PDB entry 8ATU | electron microscopy, 3.30 A resolution | chains A and B

Chain A (and B):
Protein: Baculoviral IAP repeat-containing protein 6
Organism: Homo sapiens
Notes: EC 2.3.2.27; chain B of this document is another copy of the same molecule, construct and numbering; everything in this record applies to it too
UniProt: Q9NR09 (BIRC6_HUMAN); residues 1-4857 here = UniProt positions 1-4857
Chain sequence (4867 residues; each row starts with the number of its first residue):
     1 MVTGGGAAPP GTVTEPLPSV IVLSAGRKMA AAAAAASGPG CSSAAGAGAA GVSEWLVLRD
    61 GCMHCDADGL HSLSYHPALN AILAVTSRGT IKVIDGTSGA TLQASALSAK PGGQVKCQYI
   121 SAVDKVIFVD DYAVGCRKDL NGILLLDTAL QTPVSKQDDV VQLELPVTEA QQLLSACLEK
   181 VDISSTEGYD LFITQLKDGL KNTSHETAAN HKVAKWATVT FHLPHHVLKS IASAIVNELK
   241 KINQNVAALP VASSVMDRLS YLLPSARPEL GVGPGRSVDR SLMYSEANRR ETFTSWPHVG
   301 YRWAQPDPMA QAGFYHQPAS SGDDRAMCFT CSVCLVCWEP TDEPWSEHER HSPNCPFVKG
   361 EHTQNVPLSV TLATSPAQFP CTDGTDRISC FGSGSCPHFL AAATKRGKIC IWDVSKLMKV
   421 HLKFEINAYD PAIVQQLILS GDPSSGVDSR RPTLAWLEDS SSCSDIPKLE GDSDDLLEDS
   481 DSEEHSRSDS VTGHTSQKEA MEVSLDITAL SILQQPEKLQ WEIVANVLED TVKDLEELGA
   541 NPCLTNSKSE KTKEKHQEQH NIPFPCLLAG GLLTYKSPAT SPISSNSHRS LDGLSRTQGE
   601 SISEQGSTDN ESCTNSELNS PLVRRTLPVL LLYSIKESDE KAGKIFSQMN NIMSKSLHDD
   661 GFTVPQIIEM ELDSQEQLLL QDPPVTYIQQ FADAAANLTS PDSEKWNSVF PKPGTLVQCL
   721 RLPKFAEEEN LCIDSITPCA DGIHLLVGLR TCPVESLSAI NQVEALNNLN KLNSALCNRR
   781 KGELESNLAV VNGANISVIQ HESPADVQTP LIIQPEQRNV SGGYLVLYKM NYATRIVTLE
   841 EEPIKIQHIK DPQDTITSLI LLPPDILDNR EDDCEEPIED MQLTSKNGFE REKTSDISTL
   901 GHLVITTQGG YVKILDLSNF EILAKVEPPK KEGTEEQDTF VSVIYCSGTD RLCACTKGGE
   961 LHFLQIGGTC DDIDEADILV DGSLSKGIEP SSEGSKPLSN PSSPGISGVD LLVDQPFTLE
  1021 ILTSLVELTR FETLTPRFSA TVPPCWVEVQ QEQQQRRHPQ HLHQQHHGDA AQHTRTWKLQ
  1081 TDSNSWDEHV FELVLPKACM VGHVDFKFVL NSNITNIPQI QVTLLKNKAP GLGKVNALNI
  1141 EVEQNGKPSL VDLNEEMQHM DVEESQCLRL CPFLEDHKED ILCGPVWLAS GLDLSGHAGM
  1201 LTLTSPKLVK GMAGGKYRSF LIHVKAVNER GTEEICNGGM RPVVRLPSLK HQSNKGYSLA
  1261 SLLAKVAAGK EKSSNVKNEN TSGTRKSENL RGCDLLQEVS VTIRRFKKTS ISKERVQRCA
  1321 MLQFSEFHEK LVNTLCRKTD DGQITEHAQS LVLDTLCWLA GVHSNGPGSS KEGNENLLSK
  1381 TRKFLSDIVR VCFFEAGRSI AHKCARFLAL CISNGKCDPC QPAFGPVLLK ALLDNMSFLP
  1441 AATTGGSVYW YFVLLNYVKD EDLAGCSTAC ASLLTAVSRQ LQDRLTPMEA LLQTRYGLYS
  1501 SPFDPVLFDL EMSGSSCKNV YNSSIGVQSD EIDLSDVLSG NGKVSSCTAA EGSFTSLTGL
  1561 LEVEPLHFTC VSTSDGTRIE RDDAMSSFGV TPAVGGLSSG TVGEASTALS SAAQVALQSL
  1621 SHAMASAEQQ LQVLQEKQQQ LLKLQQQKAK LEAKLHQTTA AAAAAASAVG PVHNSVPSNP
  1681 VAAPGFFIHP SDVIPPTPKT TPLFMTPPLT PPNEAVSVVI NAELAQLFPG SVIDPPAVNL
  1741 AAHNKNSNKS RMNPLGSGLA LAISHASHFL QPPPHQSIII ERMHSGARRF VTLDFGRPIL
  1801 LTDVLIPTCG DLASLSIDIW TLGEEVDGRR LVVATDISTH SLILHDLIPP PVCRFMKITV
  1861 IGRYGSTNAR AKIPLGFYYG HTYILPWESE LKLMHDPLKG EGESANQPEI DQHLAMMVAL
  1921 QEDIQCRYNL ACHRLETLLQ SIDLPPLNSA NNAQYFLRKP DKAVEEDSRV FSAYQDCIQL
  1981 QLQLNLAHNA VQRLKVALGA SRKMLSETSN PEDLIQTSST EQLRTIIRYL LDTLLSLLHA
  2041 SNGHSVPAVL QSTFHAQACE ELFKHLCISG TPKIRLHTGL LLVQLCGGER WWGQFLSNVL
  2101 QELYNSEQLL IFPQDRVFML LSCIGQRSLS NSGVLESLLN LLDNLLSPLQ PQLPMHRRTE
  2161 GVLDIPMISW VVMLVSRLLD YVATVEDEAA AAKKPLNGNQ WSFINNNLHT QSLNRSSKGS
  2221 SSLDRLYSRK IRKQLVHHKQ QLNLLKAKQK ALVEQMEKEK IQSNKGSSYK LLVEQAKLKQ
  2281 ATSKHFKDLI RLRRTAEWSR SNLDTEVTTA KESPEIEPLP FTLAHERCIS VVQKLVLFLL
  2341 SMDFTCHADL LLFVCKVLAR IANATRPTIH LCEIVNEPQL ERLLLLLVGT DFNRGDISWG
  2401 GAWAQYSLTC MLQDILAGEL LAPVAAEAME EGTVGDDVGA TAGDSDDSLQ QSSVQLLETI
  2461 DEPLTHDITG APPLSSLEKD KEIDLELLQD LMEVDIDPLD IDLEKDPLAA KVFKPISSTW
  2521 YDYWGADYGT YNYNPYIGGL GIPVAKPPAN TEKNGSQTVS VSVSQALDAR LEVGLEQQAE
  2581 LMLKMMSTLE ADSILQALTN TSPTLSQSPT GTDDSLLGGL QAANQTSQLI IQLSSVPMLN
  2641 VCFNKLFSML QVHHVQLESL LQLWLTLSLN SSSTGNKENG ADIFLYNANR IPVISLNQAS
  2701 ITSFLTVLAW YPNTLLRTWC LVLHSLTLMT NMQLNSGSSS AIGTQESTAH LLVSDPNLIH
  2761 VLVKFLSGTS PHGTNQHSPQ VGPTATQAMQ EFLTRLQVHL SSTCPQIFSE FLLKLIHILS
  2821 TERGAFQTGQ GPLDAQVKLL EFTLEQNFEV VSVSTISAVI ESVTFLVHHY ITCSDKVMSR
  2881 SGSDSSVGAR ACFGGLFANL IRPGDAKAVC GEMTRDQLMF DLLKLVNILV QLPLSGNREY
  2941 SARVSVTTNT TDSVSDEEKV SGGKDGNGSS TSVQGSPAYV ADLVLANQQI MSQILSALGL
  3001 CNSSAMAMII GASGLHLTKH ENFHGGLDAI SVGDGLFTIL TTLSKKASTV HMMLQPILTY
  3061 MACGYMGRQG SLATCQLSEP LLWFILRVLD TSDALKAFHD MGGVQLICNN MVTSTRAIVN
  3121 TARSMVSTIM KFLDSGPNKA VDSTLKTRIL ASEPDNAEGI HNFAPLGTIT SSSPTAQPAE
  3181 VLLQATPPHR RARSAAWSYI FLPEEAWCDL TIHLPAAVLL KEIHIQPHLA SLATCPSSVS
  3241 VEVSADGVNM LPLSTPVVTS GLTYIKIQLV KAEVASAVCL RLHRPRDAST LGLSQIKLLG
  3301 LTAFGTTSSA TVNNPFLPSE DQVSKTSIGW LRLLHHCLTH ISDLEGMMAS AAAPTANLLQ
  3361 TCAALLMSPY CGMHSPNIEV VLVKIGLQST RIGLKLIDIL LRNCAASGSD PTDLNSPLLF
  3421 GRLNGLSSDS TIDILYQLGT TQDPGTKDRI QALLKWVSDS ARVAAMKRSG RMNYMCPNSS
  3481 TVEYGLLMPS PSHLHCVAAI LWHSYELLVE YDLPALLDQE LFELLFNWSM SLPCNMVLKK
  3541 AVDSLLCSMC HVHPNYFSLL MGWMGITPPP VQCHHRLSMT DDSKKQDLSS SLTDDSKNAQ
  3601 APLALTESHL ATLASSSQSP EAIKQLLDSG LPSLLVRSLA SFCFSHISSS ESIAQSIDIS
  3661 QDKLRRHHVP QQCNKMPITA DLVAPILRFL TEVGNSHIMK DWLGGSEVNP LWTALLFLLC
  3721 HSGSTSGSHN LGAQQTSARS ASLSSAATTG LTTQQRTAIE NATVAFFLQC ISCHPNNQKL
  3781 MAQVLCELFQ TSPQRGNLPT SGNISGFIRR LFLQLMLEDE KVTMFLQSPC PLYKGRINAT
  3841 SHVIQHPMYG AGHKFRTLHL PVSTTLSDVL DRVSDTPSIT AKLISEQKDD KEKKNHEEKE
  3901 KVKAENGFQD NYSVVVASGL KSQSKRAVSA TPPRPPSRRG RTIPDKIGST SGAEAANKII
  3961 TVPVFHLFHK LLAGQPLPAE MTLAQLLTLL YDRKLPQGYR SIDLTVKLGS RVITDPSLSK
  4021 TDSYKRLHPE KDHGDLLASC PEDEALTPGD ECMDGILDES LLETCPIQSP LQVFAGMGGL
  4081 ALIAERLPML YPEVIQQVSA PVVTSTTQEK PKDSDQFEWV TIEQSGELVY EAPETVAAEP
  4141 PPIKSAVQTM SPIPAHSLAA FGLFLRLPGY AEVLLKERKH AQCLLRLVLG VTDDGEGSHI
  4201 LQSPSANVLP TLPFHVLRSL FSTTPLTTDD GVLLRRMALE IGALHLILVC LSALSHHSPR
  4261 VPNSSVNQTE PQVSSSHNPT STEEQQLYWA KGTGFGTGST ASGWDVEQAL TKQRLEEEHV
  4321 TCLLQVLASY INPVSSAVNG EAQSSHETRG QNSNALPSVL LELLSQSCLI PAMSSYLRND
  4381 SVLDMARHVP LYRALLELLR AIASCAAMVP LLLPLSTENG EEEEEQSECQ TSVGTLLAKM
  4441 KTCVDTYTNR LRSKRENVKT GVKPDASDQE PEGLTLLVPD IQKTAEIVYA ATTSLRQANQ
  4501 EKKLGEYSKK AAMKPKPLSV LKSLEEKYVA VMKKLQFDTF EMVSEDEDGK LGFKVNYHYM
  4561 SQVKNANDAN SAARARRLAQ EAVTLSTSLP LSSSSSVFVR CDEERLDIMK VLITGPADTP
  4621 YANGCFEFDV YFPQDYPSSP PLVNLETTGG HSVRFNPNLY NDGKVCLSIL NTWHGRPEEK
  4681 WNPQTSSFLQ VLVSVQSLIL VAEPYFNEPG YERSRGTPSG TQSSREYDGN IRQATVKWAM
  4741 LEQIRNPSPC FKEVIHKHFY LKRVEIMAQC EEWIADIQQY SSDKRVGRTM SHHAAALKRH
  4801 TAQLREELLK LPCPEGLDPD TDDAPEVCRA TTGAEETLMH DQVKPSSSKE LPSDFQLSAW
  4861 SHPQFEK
Disordered / not traced: 1-53, 442-499, 516-562, 581-620, 640-708, 756-817, 870-896, 969-1005, 1049-1073, 1133-1167, 1230-1286, 1484-1485, 1516-1530, 1539-1550, 1584-1757, 1893-1905, 1955-1963, 2151-2161, 2190-2198, 2207-2320, 2422-2561, 2604-2632, 2672-2684, 2736-2744, 2882-2911, 2945-2976, 3005-3029, 3065-3073, 3135-3158, 3306-3319, 3404-3427, 3468-3480, 3568-3601, 3654-3673, 3725-3748, 3795-3801, 3834-3842, 3874-3959, 4014-4059, 4088-4152, 4191-4207, 4263-4313, 4337-4350, 4380-4389, 4416-4429, 4446-4476, 4497-4867
Differences from the reference sequence: conflict V1332 (Leu in Q9NR09); expression tag (4858-4867)
Bound ions: Zn2+: C328, C331, H348, C355
UniProt features mapped onto this chain:
  - region: H3189 to R3193 (HRRAR loop)
  - active site: C4666 (Glycyl thioester intermediate)
  - binding site (Zn(2+)): C328, C331, H348, C355
  - modified residue: S473 (Phosphoserine), S480 (Phosphoserine), S482 (Phosphoserine), S581 (Phosphoserine), S590 (Phosphoserine), T1710 (Phosphothreonine), S2222 (Phosphoserine), S2955 (Phosphoserine), T3931 (Phosphothreonine), S4023 (Phosphoserine)
  - mutagenesis: C328 (C328S: Impairs ubiquitination of CASP3, CASP7 and HTRA2 mutant 'A-306'; when associated with S-331. Abolishes interaction with DIABLO/SMAC and impairs ubiquitination of DIABLO/SMAC ...), C331 (C331S: Impairs ubiquitination of CASP3, CASP7 and HTRA2 mutant 'A-306'; when associated with S-328. Abolishes interaction with DIABLO/SMAC and impairs ubiquitination of DIABLO/SMAC ...), D342 (D342A: Abolishes interaction with CASP3 and the caspase inhibition activity on CASP3. Impairs interaction with CASP7 and abolishes the caspase inhibition activity on CASP7 ...), H351 (H351D: Impairs interaction with CASP3 and abolishes the caspase inhibition activity on CASP3. Impairs interaction with CASP7 but has little effect on the caspase inhibition activity on CASP7 ...), A1616 to A1666 (Slightly impairs interaction with DIABLO/SMAC. Abolishes interaction with DIABLO/SMAC and impairs ubiquitination of DIABLO/SMAC; when associated with S-328 and S-331), S2228 to T2295 (Impairs DIABLO/SMAC inhibition on the ubiquitination of MAP1LC3B by BIRC6. Enhances ubiquitination of DIABLO/SMAC. Severely impairs DIABLO/SMAC inhibition on the ubiquitination of MAP1LC3B by BIRC6 ...), H3189 to R3193 (Impairs interaction with monomeric DIABLO/SMAC 'D-81' mutant; Impairs interaction with CASP7 and mildly impairs the caspase inhibition activity on CASP7 ...), R3190 to R3193 (No effect on DIABLO/SMAC inhibition on the ubiquitination of MAP1LC3B by BIRC6. No effect on ubiquitination of DIABLO/SMAC ...), V4094 to S4145 (Impairs MAP1LC3B ubiquitination without disrupting HTRA2 ubiquitination), C4666 (C4666A: Catalytically inactive; fails to autoubiquitinate in the presence of UBA6)
What the authors report for this chain:
  - mutagenesis - D342Q, C4666A: abolished catalytic activity
  - catalytic residues: C4666
  - post-translational modification sites: K2270 (citing earlier work)

Interface between chain A and chain B:
Pairs across the interface (292; chain A residue first):
  L1759(A) - N3803(B)
  C1926(A) - G3806(B)
  C1926(A) - R3810(B)
  N1929(A) - T3757(B)
  N1929(A) - R3810(B)
  L1930(A) - R3810(B)
  H1933(A) - N3761(B)
  H1933(A) - V3764(B)
  P1946(A) - S3490(B)
  S2106(A) - Y3484(B)
  S2106(A) - M3488(B)
  E2107(A) - Y3484(B)
  E2107(A) - M3488(B)
  D2115(A) - I3129(B)
  D2115(A) - F3132(B)
  M2119(A) - F3132(B)  hydrophobic
  M2119(A) - L3133(B)  hydrophobic
  V2162(A) - T3481(B)
  S2169(A) - M3125(B)  hydrogen bond
  S2169(A) - V3126(B)
  W2170(A) - M3125(B)
  W2170(A) - I3129(B)  hydrophobic
  M2173(A) - V3126(B)  hydrophobic
  M2173(A) - I3129(B)  hydrophobic
  M2173(A) - M3130(B)  hydrophobic
  R2177(A) - L3133(B)
  S2202(A) - P3215(B)
  S2202(A) - A3216(B)
  F2203(A) - A3216(B)  hydrophobic
  F2203(A) - A3217(B)
  F2203(A) - A3303(B)
  I2204(A) - D3134(B)
  I2204(A) - F3304(B)  hydrophobic
  N2205(A) - D3134(B)
  N2206(A) - D3134(B)
  M2342(A) - V3119(B)  hydrophobic
  D2343(A) - T3115(B)
  D2343(A) - V3119(B)
  D2343(A) - N3120(B)
  F2344(A) - T3115(B)
  F2344(A) - I3118(B)
  F2344(A) - N3120(B)
  F2344(A) - S3368(B)
  T2345(A) - A3364(B)
  C2346(A) - V3119(B)
  C2346(A) - N3120(B)  hydrogen bond (backbone-backbone)
  H2347(A) - N3120(B)
  H2347(A) - A3122(B)  hydrogen bond (side chain-backbone)
  H2347(A) - S3124(B)
  H2347(A) - P3369(B)
  A2348(A) - N3120(B)  hydrogen bond (backbone-backbone)
  D2349(A) - S3124(B)  hydrogen bond (side chain-backbone)
  D2349(A) - V3126(B)
  D2349(A) - S3127(B)  hydrogen bond (side chain-backbone)
  D2349(A) - F3304(B)
  L2351(A) - V3119(B)  hydrophobic
  F2353(A) - V3126(B)  hydrophobic
  F2353(A) - M3130(B)  hydrophobic
  F2353(A) - F3304(B)  hydrophobic
  F2392(A) - A3117(B)
  R2394(A) - T3074(B)  hydrogen bond (side chain-backbone)
  G2395(A) - K3271(B)  hydrogen bond (backbone-side chain)
  D2396(A) - K3271(B)
  D2396(A) - Q3322(B)  hydrogen bond
  I2397(A) - I3118(B)
  I2397(A) - D3321(B)
  I2397(A) - Q3322(B)
  I2397(A) - K3325(B)
  W2399(A) - A3117(B)  hydrogen bond (side chain-backbone)
  W2399(A) - I3118(B)
  W2399(A) - V3119(B)
  G2400(A) - I3118(B)
  G2400(A) - V3119(B)
  G2400(A) - T3121(B)
  A2402(A) - L3219(B)  hydrophobic
  A2402(A) - A3272(B)
  A2402(A) - V3274(B)
  W2403(A) - A3217(B)
  W2403(A) - V3218(B)  hydrophobic
  W2403(A) - L3219(B)
  W2403(A) - V3274(B)  hydrophobic
  W2403(A) - T3302(B)  hydrogen bond (side chain-backbone)
  W2403(A) - A3303(B)
  Y2406(A) - A3245(B)  hydrogen bond (side chain-backbone)
  Y2406(A) - V3274(B)  hydrophobic
  L2669(A) - N3249(B)
  L2685(A) - N3249(B)
  Y2686(A) - N3249(B)  hydrogen bond (backbone-side chain)
  P2712(A) - H2869(B)
  N2713(A) - H2869(B)
  N2713(A) - C2873(B)  hydrogen bond (side chain-backbone)
  L2715(A) - S2874(B)
  L2716(A) - S3254(B)
  L2716(A) - T3255(B)
  R2717(A) - K2876(B)
  R2717(A) - V2877(B)
  R2717(A) - P3252(B)
  R2717(A) - L3253(B)  hydrogen bond (side chain-backbone)
  R2717(A) - S3254(B)
  C2720(A) - P3252(B)
  L2721(A) - L3251(B)  hydrophobic
  K2764(A) - R2823(B)
  T2769(A) - T2828(B)
  S2770(A) - T2828(B)
  P2771(A) - Q2827(B)
  P2771(A) - H2869(B)
  P2771(A) - Y2870(B)
  P2771(A) - R2915(B)
  H2772(A) - Y2870(B)
  H2772(A) - C2873(B)
  H2772(A) - S2874(B)
  H2772(A) - D2875(B)  salt bridge
  G2773(A) - R2915(B)
  T2774(A) - Y2870(B)
  T2774(A) - T2914(B)
  T2774(A) - R2915(B)
  Q2776(A) - H2777(B)
  H2777(A) - Q2776(B)
  H2777(A) - H2777(B)
  H2777(A) - P3256(B)  hydrogen bond (side chain-backbone)
  H2777(A) - V3257(B)
  H2777(A) - V3258(B)
  S2778(A) - P3256(B)
  S2778(A) - V3258(B)
  Q2780(A) - W3207(B)
  Q2780(A) - S3238(B)
  Q2780(A) - P3256(B)
  P2783(A) - W3207(B)
  P2783(A) - R3281(B)
  T2784(A) - E3242(B)  hydrogen bond
  T2784(A) - P3252(B)
  T2784(A) - R3281(B)
  R2823(A) - K2764(B)
  Q2827(A) - P2771(B)
  T2828(A) - T2769(B)
  T2828(A) - S2770(B)
  T2828(A) - Q2830(B)
  Q2830(A) - T2828(B)
  Q2830(A) - Q2830(B)  hydrogen bond
  H2869(A) - P2712(B)
  H2869(A) - N2713(B)
  H2869(A) - P2771(B)
  Y2870(A) - P2771(B)
  Y2870(A) - H2772(B)
  Y2870(A) - T2774(B)
  C2873(A) - N2713(B)  hydrogen bond (backbone-side chain)
  C2873(A) - H2772(B)
  S2874(A) - L2715(B)
  S2874(A) - H2772(B)
  D2875(A) - H2772(B)  salt bridge
  K2876(A) - R2717(B)
  V2877(A) - R2717(B)
  S2881(A) - R3286(B)  hydrogen bond (side chain-backbone)
  S2881(A) - D3287(B)
  E2912(A) - P3285(B)
  T2914(A) - T2774(B)
  R2915(A) - P2771(B)
  R2915(A) - G2773(B)
  R2915(A) - T2774(B)
  T3074(A) - R2394(B)  hydrogen bond (backbone-side chain)
  T3115(A) - D2343(B)
  T3115(A) - F2344(B)
  A3117(A) - F2392(B)
  A3117(A) - W2399(B)  hydrogen bond (backbone-side chain)
  I3118(A) - F2344(B)
  I3118(A) - I2397(B)
  I3118(A) - W2399(B)
  I3118(A) - G2400(B)
  V3119(A) - M2342(B)  hydrophobic
  V3119(A) - D2343(B)
  V3119(A) - C2346(B)
  V3119(A) - L2351(B)  hydrophobic
  V3119(A) - W2399(B)
  V3119(A) - G2400(B)
  N3120(A) - D2343(B)
  N3120(A) - F2344(B)
  N3120(A) - C2346(B)  hydrogen bond (backbone-backbone)
  N3120(A) - H2347(B)
  N3120(A) - A2348(B)  hydrogen bond (backbone-backbone)
  T3121(A) - G2400(B)
  A3122(A) - H2347(B)  hydrogen bond (backbone-side chain)
  S3124(A) - H2347(B)
  S3124(A) - D2349(B)  hydrogen bond (backbone-side chain)
  M3125(A) - S2169(B)  hydrogen bond
  M3125(A) - W2170(B)
  V3126(A) - S2169(B)
  V3126(A) - M2173(B)  hydrophobic
  V3126(A) - D2349(B)
  V3126(A) - F2353(B)  hydrophobic
  S3127(A) - D2349(B)  hydrogen bond (backbone-side chain)
  I3129(A) - D2115(B)
  I3129(A) - W2170(B)  hydrophobic
  I3129(A) - M2173(B)  hydrophobic
  M3130(A) - M2173(B)  hydrophobic
  M3130(A) - F2353(B)  hydrophobic
  F3132(A) - D2115(B)
  F3132(A) - M2119(B)  hydrophobic
  L3133(A) - M2119(B)  hydrophobic
  L3133(A) - R2177(B)
  D3134(A) - I2204(B)
  D3134(A) - N2205(B)
  D3134(A) - N2206(B)
  W3207(A) - Q2780(B)
  W3207(A) - P2783(B)
  P3215(A) - S2202(B)
  A3216(A) - S2202(B)
  A3216(A) - F2203(B)  hydrophobic
  A3217(A) - F2203(B)
  A3217(A) - W2403(B)
  V3218(A) - W2403(B)  hydrophobic
  L3219(A) - A2402(B)  hydrophobic
  L3219(A) - W2403(B)
  A3230(A) - A3230(B)
  L3232(A) - L3232(B)  hydrophobic
  L3232(A) - A3233(B)  hydrophobic
  A3233(A) - L3232(B)  hydrophobic
  A3233(A) - T3263(B)
  S3238(A) - Q2780(B)
  E3242(A) - T2784(B)  hydrogen bond
  A3245(A) - Y2406(B)  hydrogen bond (backbone-side chain)
  N3249(A) - L2669(B)
  N3249(A) - L2685(B)
  N3249(A) - Y2686(B)  hydrogen bond (side chain-backbone)
  L3251(A) - L2721(B)  hydrophobic
  P3252(A) - R2717(B)
  P3252(A) - C2720(B)
  P3252(A) - T2784(B)
  L3253(A) - R2717(B)  hydrogen bond (backbone-side chain)
  S3254(A) - L2716(B)
  S3254(A) - R2717(B)
  T3255(A) - L2716(B)
  P3256(A) - H2777(B)  hydrogen bond (backbone-side chain)
  P3256(A) - S2778(B)
  P3256(A) - Q2780(B)
  V3257(A) - H2777(B)
  V3258(A) - H2777(B)
  V3258(A) - S2778(B)
  V3258(A) - R3286(B)
  S3260(A) - S3260(B)  hydrogen bond (backbone-side chain)
  S3260(A) - R3286(B)
  G3261(A) - G3261(B)
  G3261(A) - D3287(B)
  L3262(A) - R3286(B)
  L3262(A) - D3287(B)
  T3263(A) - A3233(B)
  T3263(A) - D3287(B)  hydrogen bond (backbone-side chain)
  Y3264(A) - D3287(B)
  K3271(A) - G2395(B)  hydrogen bond (side chain-backbone)
  K3271(A) - D2396(B)
  A3272(A) - A2402(B)
  V3274(A) - A2402(B)
  V3274(A) - W2403(B)  hydrophobic
  V3274(A) - Y2406(B)  hydrophobic
  R3281(A) - P2783(B)
  R3281(A) - T2784(B)
  P3285(A) - E2912(B)
  R3286(A) - S2881(B)  hydrogen bond (backbone-side chain)
  R3286(A) - V3258(B)
  R3286(A) - S3260(B)
  R3286(A) - L3262(B)
  D3287(A) - S2881(B)
  D3287(A) - G3261(B)
  D3287(A) - L3262(B)
  D3287(A) - T3263(B)  hydrogen bond (side chain-backbone)
  D3287(A) - Y3264(B)
  T3302(A) - W2403(B)  hydrogen bond (backbone-side chain)
  A3303(A) - F2203(B)
  A3303(A) - W2403(B)
  F3304(A) - I2204(B)  hydrophobic
  F3304(A) - D2349(B)
  F3304(A) - F2353(B)  hydrophobic
  D3321(A) - I2397(B)
  Q3322(A) - D2396(B)  hydrogen bond
  Q3322(A) - I2397(B)
  K3325(A) - I2397(B)
  A3364(A) - T2345(B)
  S3368(A) - F2344(B)
  P3369(A) - H2347(B)
  T3481(A) - V2162(B)
  Y3484(A) - S2106(B)
  Y3484(A) - E2107(B)
  M3488(A) - S2106(B)
  M3488(A) - E2107(B)
  S3490(A) - P1946(B)
  T3757(A) - N1929(B)
  N3761(A) - H1933(B)
  V3764(A) - H1933(B)
  N3803(A) - L1759(B)
  G3806(A) - C1926(B)
  R3810(A) - C1926(B)
  R3810(A) - N1929(B)
  R3810(A) - L1930(B)
Also at the interface, not in a pair above, chain A (179 interface residues in all): P1487, S1535, G1758, A1760, A1950, L2109, P2166, Q2200, L2352, D2391, S2398, E2658, Y2711, V2781, G2782, A2785, C3075, Q3076, R3116, R3123, D3246, V3248, H3283, L3301, T3326, L3365, Y3370, S3428, N3535, M3536, E3760, L4087
Also at the interface, not in a pair above, chain B (180 interface residues in all): P1487, S1535, G1758, A1760, A1950, L2109, P2166, Q2200, L2352, D2391, S2398, E2658, Y2711, V2781, G2782, A2785, G2829, C3075, Q3076, R3116, R3123, D3246, V3248, H3283, L3301, T3326, L3365, Y3370, S3428, N3535, M3536, E3760, L4087

In short:
Chain A and chain B form an interface of 179 and 180 residues respectively; the contacts include 40 hydrogen
bonds and 2 salt bridges. Polar pairs include H2772(A)-D2875(B), S2169(A)-M3125(B) and H2347(A)-A3122(B). The
paper reports the catalytic residue C4666(A); D342Q and C4666A of chain A abolish catalytic activity.
Chain A and chain B are both Baculoviral IAP repeat-containing protein 6 (Homo sapiens); the structure,
Cryo-EM structure of human BIRC6, was determined by electron microscopy (same publication as 8ATX, 8AUK and
8AUW).
